PDB entry 6AVV | X-ray diffraction, 1.51 A resolution | chain A

# Chain A
Name: Carboxylesterase SOBER1
Organism: Arabidopsis thaliana
Notes: EC 3.1.1.-
Reference sequence: Q84WK4 (SOBR1_ARATH); residues 1-228 here = UniProt positions 1-228
Chain sequence (230 residues; each row starts with the number of its first residue; numbers below 1 keep their minus sign (Gly-1 is residue -1)):
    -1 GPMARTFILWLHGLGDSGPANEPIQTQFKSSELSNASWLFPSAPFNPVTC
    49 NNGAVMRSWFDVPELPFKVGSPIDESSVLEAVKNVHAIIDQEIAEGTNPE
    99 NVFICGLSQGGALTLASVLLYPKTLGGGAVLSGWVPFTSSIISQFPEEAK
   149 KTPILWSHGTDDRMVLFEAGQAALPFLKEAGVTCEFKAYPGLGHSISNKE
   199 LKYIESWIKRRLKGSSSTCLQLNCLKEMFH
Unresolved in the structure: -1 to 1, 212-228
Construct notes: expression tag (-1 to 0)
Swiss-Prot annotation at these positions:
  - active site (Charge relay system): Ser106, Asp160, His192
  - mutagenesis: Ser106 (S106A: Loss of catalytic activity), His192 (H192A: Loss of catalytic activity)
From the paper describing this entry:
  - specificity-determining residues: Leu63, Phe65
  - mutagenesis - L63A, F65L: decreased catalytic activity
  - mutagenesis - L63A: decreased signaling in response to AvrBsT-elicited HR repression
  - mutagenesis - F65L: increased catalytic activity on hexanoate (C6)
  - mutagenesis - S106A/H192A, H192A: abolished catalytic activity on AvrBsT
  - mutagenesis - H192A: abolished catalytic activity on ACIP1
  - catalytic residues: Ser106, His192
  - mutagenesis - L63A: increased catalytic activity on longer substrates
  - mutagenesis - F65L: increased catalytic activity on pNP butyrate (C4)

# In short
Curated annotation (UniProt) lists 3 active-site residues and 2 mutagenesis sites. From the paper: catalytic
residues Ser106 and His192; L63A and F65L reduce catalytic activity; 4 substitutions were tested in all.
Chain A is Carboxylesterase SOBER1 (Arabidopsis thaliana); the structure, Crystal structure of Arabidopsis
thaliana SOBER1, was determined by X-ray diffraction (same publication as 6AVW, 6AVX and 6AVY).
